6OUW - chain A; structure by X-ray diffraction, 2.40 A resolution.

# Chain A
Name: 1-deoxy-D-xylulose-5-phosphate synthase
From: Deinococcus radiodurans
Notes: EC 2.2.1.7
UniProtKB: Q9RUB5 (DXS_DEIRA); residues 1-629 here = UniProt positions 1-629
Sequence (650 residues; each row starts with the number of its first residue; numbers below 1 keep their minus sign (Met-20 is residue -20)):
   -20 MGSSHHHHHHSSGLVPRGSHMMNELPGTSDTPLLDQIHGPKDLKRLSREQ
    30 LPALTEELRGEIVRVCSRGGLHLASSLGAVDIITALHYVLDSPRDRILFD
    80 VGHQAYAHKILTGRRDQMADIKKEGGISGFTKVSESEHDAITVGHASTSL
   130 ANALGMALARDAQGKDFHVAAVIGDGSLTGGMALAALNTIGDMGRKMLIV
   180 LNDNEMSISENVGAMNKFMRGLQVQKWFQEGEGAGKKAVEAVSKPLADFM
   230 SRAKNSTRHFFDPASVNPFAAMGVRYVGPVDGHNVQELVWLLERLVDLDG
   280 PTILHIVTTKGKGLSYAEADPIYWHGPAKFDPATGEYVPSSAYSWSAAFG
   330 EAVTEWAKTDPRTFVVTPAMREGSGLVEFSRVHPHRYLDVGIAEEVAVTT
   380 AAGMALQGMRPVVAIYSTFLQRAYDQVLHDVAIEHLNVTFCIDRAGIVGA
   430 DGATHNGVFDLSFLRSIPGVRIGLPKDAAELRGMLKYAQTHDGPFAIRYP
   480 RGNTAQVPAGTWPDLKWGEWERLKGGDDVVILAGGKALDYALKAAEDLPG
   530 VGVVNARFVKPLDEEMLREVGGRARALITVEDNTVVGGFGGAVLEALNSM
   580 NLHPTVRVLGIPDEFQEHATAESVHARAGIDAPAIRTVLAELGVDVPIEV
Unresolved in the structure: -20 to 6, 186-246, 292-306, 627-629
Sequence notes: initiating methionine (-20); expression tag (-19 to 0)
Metal / ion sites: Mg2+: Asp154, Asn183 (together with 2-acetyl-thiamine diphosphate); Na+: Asn416, His470, Gly472
Ligand contacts: 2-acetyl-thiamine diphosphate (HTL): His51, Ser54, Val80, His82, Phe109, Gly123, His124, Ala125, Gly153, Asp154, Gly155, Ser156, Asn183, Lys289, Ala348, Met349, Ile371, Glu373, Phe398, Arg401, His434
Reported in the primary citation:
  - binding site for 2-acetyl-thiamine diphosphate: His434
  - conformationally variable residues (loop rearrangement, order/disorder transition): Ser186 to Gln208, Ala217 to Pro224, Ser244 to Asn246, Gly292 to Pro306, Ala307 to Ser319
  - contacts within the chain: Pro311-Glu357 (backbone contact), Ala312-Val356 (backbone contact)
  - catalytic residues: His51, His304 (proposed by the authors, not directly observed)

# In short
Chain A binds 2-acetyl-thiamine diphosphate. Asp154 and Asn183 form the Mg2+ site. Asn416, His470 and Gly472
form the Na+ site. The paper reports catalytic residues His51 and His304; a binding site for 2-acetyl-thiamine
diphosphate at His434.
Chain A is 1-deoxy-D-xylulose-5-phosphate synthase (Deinococcus radiodurans); the structure,
1-deoxy-D-xylulose 5-phosphate synthase (DXPS) from Deinococcus radiodurans with enamine intermediate bound,
was determined by X-ray diffraction, deposited together with 6OUV.
